3OYP - chains A and C of the 3 polymer chains in the assembly; structure by X-ray diffraction, 2.76 A resolution.

Chain A:
Name: Serine protease NS3
Source organism: Hepatitis C virus (isolate Japanese)
Notes: EC 3.4.21.98, 3.6.1.15, 3.6.4.13; fragment: protease/helicase ns3 (p70)
Reference sequence: P26662 (POLG_HCVJA); residues 1-187 here correspond to UniProt positions 1027-1213 (UniProt number = residue number + 1026)
Chain sequence (187 residues; numbered 1 to 187; the number before each row is that of its first residue):
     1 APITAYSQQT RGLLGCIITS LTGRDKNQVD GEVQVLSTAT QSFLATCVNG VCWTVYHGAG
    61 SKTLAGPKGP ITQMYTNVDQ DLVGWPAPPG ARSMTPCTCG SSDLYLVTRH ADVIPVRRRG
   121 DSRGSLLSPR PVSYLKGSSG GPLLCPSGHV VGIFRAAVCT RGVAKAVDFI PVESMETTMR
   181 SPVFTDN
Unresolved in the structure: 1, 176-187
Sequence notes: variant Ile114 (Val1140 in P26662), Val132 (Ile1158 in P26662)
Residues lining bound ligands: Zn2+ (ZN): Cys97, Thr98, Cys99, Cys145, Ser147, His149
Swiss-Prot annotation at these positions:
  - active site (Charge relay system): His57, Asp81, Ser139
  - binding site (Zn(2+)): Cys97, Cys99, Cys145, His149

Chain C:
Name: Non-structural protein 4A
Source organism: Hepatitis C virus (isolate Japanese)
Notes: fragment: nonstructural protein ns4a (p4)
Reference sequence: P26662 (POLG_HCVJA); residues 221-234 here correspond to UniProt positions 1677-1690 (UniProt number = residue number + 1456)
Chain sequence (16 residues; row label = number of the first residue in the row):
   220 KGSVVIVGRI ILSGRK
Unresolved in the structure: 220, 233-235
Sequence notes: expression tag (220, 235)

Chain A / chain C interface:
Residue-residue contacts (64):
  Ile3(A) with Ser232(C)
  Thr4(A) with Leu231(C); Ser232(C), hydrogen bond (backbone-backbone)
  Ala5(A) with Ile229(C), hydrophobic; Ile230(C); Leu231(C), hydrophobic
  Tyr6(A) with Ile229(C); Ile230(C), hydrogen bond (backbone-backbone)
  Ser7(A) with Arg228(C)
  Gln8(A) with Gly227(C); Arg228(C), hydrogen bond (backbone-backbone); Ile230(C)
  Gln9(A) with Val226(C)
  Thr10(A) with Ile225(C); Val226(C), hydrogen bond (backbone-backbone); Gly227(C), hydrogen bond (side chain-backbone); Arg228(C)
  Arg11(A) with Val224(C); Ile225(C); Val226(C), hydrogen bond (backbone-backbone)
  Cys16(A) with Val224(C); Val226(C), hydrophobic
  Thr19(A) with Val224(C)
  Ser20(A) with Gly221(C); Ser222(C), hydrogen bond (backbone-backbone); Val224(C)
  Gly23(A) with Ser222(C)
  Gln28(A) with Arg228(C), hydrogen bond (backbone-side chain)
  Val29(A) with Arg228(C)
  Asp30(A) with Arg228(C)
  Gly31(A) with Ile229(C)
  Glu32(A) with Ile229(C), hydrogen bond (backbone-backbone); Ile230(C); Leu231(C), hydrogen bond (side chain-backbone)
  Val33(A) with Arg228(C); Ile229(C), hydrogen bond (backbone-backbone)
  Gln34(A) with Ile225(C); Gly227(C); Arg228(C)
  Val35(A) with Val224(C); Ile225(C); Val226(C), hydrogen bond (backbone-backbone); Gly227(C), hydrogen bond (backbone-backbone); Ile229(C), hydrophobic
  Leu36(A) with Val223(C), hydrophobic; Val224(C); Ile225(C), hydrophobic
  Ser37(A) with Val223(C); Val224(C), hydrogen bond (backbone-backbone); Val226(C)
  Thr38(A) with Val223(C)
  Lys62(A) with Gly221(C); Val223(C)
  Thr63(A) with Ser222(C), hydrogen bond; Val223(C), hydrogen bond (backbone-backbone)
  Leu64(A) with Val223(C)
  Ala65(A) with Ser222(C); Val223(C), hydrogen bond (backbone-backbone)
  Pro70(A) with Ser222(C)
  Arg92(A) with Ile230(C)
  Met94(A) with Leu231(C), hydrophobic
  Thr108(A) with Ile229(C)
  Arg109(A) with Ile229(C)
  Leu144(A) with Leu231(C), hydrophobic
Other interface residues (no listed pair), chain A (43 interface residues in all): Pro2, Asp25, Ser42, Phe43, Leu44, Ala59, Trp85, Val107, Ala111

Overview:
Chain A and chain C form an interface of 43 and 12 residues respectively, with 17 hydrogen bonds. Among the
polar pairs are Thr10(A)-Gly227(C), Gln28(A)-Arg228(C) and Glu32(A)-Leu231(C). Ligands of chain A: Zn2+. From
UniProt: 3 active-site residues and 4 Zn2+-binding residues on chain A.
Chain A is Serine protease NS3 and chain C is Non-structural protein 4A, both from Hepatitis C virus (isolate
Japanese); the structure, HCV NS3/4A in complex with ligand 3, was determined by X-ray diffraction.
